7QBK - chain A; structure by X-ray diffraction, 2.26 A resolution.

[Chain A]
Name: R2-like ligand-binding oxidase (homolog II) from Sulfolobus acidocaldarius
From: Sulfolobus acidocaldarius DSM 639
UniProt: Q4J9R6 (Q4J9R6_SULAC); residues 1-308 here = UniProt positions 1-308
Amino-acid sequence (322 residues; numbered -13 to 308; the number before each row is that of its first residue; numbers below 1 keep their minus sign (Met-13 is residue -13)):
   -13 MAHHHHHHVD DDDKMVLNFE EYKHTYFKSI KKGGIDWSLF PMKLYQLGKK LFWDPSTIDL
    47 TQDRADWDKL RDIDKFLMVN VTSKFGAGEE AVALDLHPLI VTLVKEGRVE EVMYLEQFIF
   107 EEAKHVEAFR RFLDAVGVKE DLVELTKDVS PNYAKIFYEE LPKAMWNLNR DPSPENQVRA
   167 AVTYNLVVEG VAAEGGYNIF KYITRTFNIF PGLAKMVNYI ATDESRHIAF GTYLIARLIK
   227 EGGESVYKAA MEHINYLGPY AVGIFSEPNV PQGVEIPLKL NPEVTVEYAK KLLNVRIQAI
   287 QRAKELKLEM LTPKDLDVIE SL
Not modelled in the structure: -13 to 19, 126-130
Construct notes: initiating methionine (-13); expression tag (-12 to 0)
Bound ions: manganese (III) ion: Glu75, Glu108, His111; Fe ion: Glu108, Glu175, His213
From the paper describing this entry:
  - conformationally variable residues (side-chain flip): Tyr170, Glu210

[Summary]
Glu75, Glu108 and His111 form the manganese (III) ion site. The Fe ion site is built by Glu108, Glu175 and
His213. The paper reports conformational variability at Tyr170 and Glu210.
Chain A is R2-like ligand-binding oxidase (homolog II) from Sulfolobus acidocaldarius (Sulfolobus
acidocaldarius DSM 639); the structure, Crystal structure of a second homolog of R2-like ligand-binding
oxidase in Sulfolobus acidocaldarius (SaR2loxII), was determined by X-ray diffraction.
